PDB entry 1A02 | X-ray diffraction, 2.70 A resolution | chains B and J of the 5 polymer chains in the assembly

[Chain B]
Molecule: 20-nt DNA strand
Sequence (20 nucleotides; numbered 5001 to 5020; the number before each row is that of its first residue):
  5001 AACTATGAAACAAATTTTCC

[Chain J]
Protein: Ap-1 fragment jun
Source organism: Homo sapiens
Notes: fragment: jun
UniProt: P05412 (AP1_HUMAN); residues 263-318 here correspond to UniProt positions 253-308 (UniProt number = residue number - 10)
Amino-acid sequence (56 residues; row label = number of the first residue in the row):
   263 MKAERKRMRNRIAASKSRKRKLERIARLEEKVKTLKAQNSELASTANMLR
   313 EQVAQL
Disordered / not traced: 263-266
Construct notes: engineered mutation Met263 (Ile253 in P05412), Ser279 (Cys269 in P05412)
Swiss-Prot annotation at these positions:
  - region: Leu290 to Leu318 (Leucine-zipper)
  - site: Arg282 (Necessary for synergistic transcriptional activity with SMAD3)
  - modified residue: Lys281 (N6-acetyllysine), Thr296 (Phosphothreonine)

[Interface between chain B and chain J]
Residue-residue contacts (6; chain B residue first):
  DA5008(B) - Arg280(J)  salt bridge to the phosphate
  DA5009(B) - Arg273(J)  salt bridge to the phosphate
  DA5010(B) - Arg269(J)  phosphate contact
  DC5011(B) - Arg269(J)  salt bridge to the phosphate
  DC5011(B) - Asn272(J)  hydrogen bond to the base
  DA5012(B) - Asn272(J)  base contact

[Summary]
The interface between chain B and chain J involves 5 residues on one side and 4 on the other, with 1 hydrogen
bond and 3 salt bridges. Polar contacts include DC5011(B)-Asn272(J), DA5008(B)-Arg280(J) and
DA5009(B)-Arg273(J).
Here chain B is a 20-nt DNA strand and chain J is Ap-1 fragment jun (Homo sapiens). Entry 1A02 (Structure of
the DNA binding domains of nfat, fos and jun bound to DNA) was determined by X-ray diffraction.
